8Y69 - chains C and H of the 8 polymer chains in the assembly; structure by electron microscopy, 3.38 A resolution.

[Chain C (and H)]
Molecule: E3 ubiquitin-protein ligase ZNRF3
Organism: Homo sapiens
Notes: EC 2.3.2.27; chain H of this document is another copy of the same molecule, construct and numbering; everything in this record applies to it too
Reference sequence: Q9ULT6 (ZNRF3_HUMAN); residue numbers follow UniProt; this construct covers 56-243
Sequence (188 residues; numbered 56 to 243; the number before each row is that of its first residue):
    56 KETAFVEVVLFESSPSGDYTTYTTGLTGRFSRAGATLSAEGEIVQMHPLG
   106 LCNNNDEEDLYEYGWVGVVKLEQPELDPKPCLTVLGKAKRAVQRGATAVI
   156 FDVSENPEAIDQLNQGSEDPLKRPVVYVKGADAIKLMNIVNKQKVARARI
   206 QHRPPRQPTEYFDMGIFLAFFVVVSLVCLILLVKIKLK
Disordered / not traced: 68-74 (chain H: 68-74, 213-214)

[Interface between chain C and chain H]
Residue-residue contacts (37):
  Phe66(C) with Tyr118(H), hydrophobic
  Thr76(C) with Tyr118(H)
  Leu92(C) with Gln206(H)
  Ser93(C) with Ser93(H), hydrogen bond
  Ala94(C) with Glu95(H)
  Glu95(C) with Ala94(H); Glu95(H), hydrogen bond (backbone-side chain); Thr152(H); Arg202(H), hydrogen bond (backbone-side chain)
  Tyr116(C) with Phe66(H)
  Tyr118(C) with Val64(H); Phe66(H), hydrophobic; Thr76(H); Arg202(H), hydrogen bond (backbone-side chain); Arg204(H), hydrogen bond
  Gly119(C) with Arg202(H)
  Thr152(C) with Glu95(H)
  Arg178(C) with Arg204(H)
  Arg202(C) with Glu95(H), hydrogen bond (side chain-backbone); Tyr118(H); Gly119(H)
  Arg204(C) with Tyr118(H); Arg178(H)
  Gln206(C) with Ser93(H)
  Glu215(C) with Arg211(H); Gln212(H); Glu215(H); Asp218(H)
  Met219(C) with Asp218(H); Phe222(H)
  Gly220(C) with Phe222(H)
  Phe222(C) with Met219(H), hydrophobic
  Leu223(C) with Phe222(H), hydrophobic
  Phe226(C) with Phe222(H); Leu223(H), hydrophobic; Phe226(H), hydrophobic
  Ser230(C) with Phe226(H)
Other interface residues (no listed pair), chain C (24 interface residues in all): Val64, Gly96, Arg149
Other interface residues (no listed pair), chain H (22 interface residues in all): Gly96

[Summary]
Chain C and chain H form an interface of 24 and 22 residues respectively; the contacts include 6 hydrogen
bonds. Polar pairs include Ser93(C)-Ser93(H), Glu95(C)-Glu95(H) and Glu95(C)-Arg202(H).
Chain C and chain H are both E3 ubiquitin-protein ligase ZNRF3 (Homo sapiens); the structure, LGR4-RSPO2-ZNRF3
(2:2:2), was determined by electron microscopy, deposited together with 8XFP, 8XFS and 8XFT.
